Entry 7JPR (electron microscopy, 4.00 A resolution); this record covers chains A and D of the 5 polymer chains in the assembly.

== Chain A ==
Molecule: Origin recognition complex subunit 1
From: Homo sapiens
UniProt: Q13415 (ORC1_HUMAN); residue numbers follow UniProt; this construct covers 471-861
Amino-acid sequence (392 residues; each row starts with the number of its first residue):
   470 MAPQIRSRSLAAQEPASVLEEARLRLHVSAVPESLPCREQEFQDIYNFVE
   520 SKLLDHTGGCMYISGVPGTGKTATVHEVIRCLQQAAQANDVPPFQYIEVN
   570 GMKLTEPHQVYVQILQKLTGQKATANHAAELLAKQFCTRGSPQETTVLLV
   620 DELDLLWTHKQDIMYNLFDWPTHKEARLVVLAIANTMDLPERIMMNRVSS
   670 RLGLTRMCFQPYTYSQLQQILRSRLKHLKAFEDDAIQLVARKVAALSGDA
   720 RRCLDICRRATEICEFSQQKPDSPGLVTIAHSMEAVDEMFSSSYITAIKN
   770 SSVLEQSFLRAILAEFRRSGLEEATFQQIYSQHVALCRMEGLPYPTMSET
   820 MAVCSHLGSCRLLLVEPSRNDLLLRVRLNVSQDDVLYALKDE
Unresolved in the structure: 470-485, 606-613, 664-672, 738-743, 861
Construct notes: initiating methionine (470)
Ion coordination: Mg2+: Thr541 (together with ATP)
Residues lining bound ligands: ATP (adenosine-5'-triphosphate): Val497, Val500, Pro501, Leu504, Pro505, Val535, Pro536, Thr538, Gly539, Lys540, Thr541, Ala542, Asp620, Tyr681, Ile689, Arg693, Ala719, Arg720
Curated features (UniProtKB/Swiss-Prot):
  - binding site (ATP): Val500, Gly534 to Ala542, Glu621, Asn654, Arg720
  - binding site (Mg(2+)): Asp620, Glu621
  - modified residue: Ser478 (Phosphoserine)
  - natural variant: Arg666 (R666W: In MGORS1), Arg720 (R720Q: In MGORS1)
  - mutagenesis: Asp620 (D620A: Abolished ATPase activity)

== Chain D ==
Molecule: Origin recognition complex subunit 4
From: Homo sapiens
UniProt: O43929 (ORC4_HUMAN); numbering as in UniProt (aligned over 1-436)
Amino-acid sequence (436 residues; row label = number of the first residue in the row):
     1 MSSRKSKSNSLIHTECLSQVQRILRERFCRQSPHSNLFGVQVQYKHLSEL
    51 LKRTALHGESNSVLIIGPRGSGKTMLINHALKELMEIEEVSENVLQVHLN
   101 GLLQINDKIALKEITRQLNLENVVGDKVFGSFAENLSFLLEALKKGDRTS
   151 SCPVIFILDEFDLFAHHKNQTLLYNLFDISQSAQTPIAVIGLTCRLDILE
   201 LLEKRVKSRFSHRQIHLMNSFGFPQYVKIFKEQLSLPAEFPDKVFAEKWN
   251 ENVQYLSEDRSVQEVLQKHFNISKNLRSLHMLLMLALNRVTASHPFMTAV
   301 DLMEASQLCSMDSKANIVHGLSVLEICLIIAMKHLNDIYEEEPFNFQMVY
   351 NEFQKFVQRKAHSVYNFEKPVVMKAFEHLQQLELIKPMERTSGNSQREYQ
   401 LMKLLLDNTQIMNALQKYPNCPTDVRQWATSSLSWL
Unresolved in the structure: 1-16, 143-151, 432-436
Residues lining bound ligands: ATP (adenosine-5'-triphosphate): Gln31, His34, Asn36, Leu37, Phe38, Val40, Pro68, Arg69, Gly70, Ser71, Gly72, Lys73, Thr74, Met75, Glu160, Leu192, Leu276, Arg277, His280
Curated features (UniProtKB/Swiss-Prot):
  - binding site (ATP): Gly67 to Thr74
  - modified residue: Lys7 (N6-methyllysine)
  - natural variant: Tyr174 (Y174C: In MGORS2)
  - mutagenesis: Lys73 (K73A/E: Impairs ORC complex formation), Asp159 to Glu160 (Impairs ORC complex formation)

== How chain A and chain D interact ==
Pairs across the interface (82; chain A residue first):
  His496(A) with Ser60(D), hydrogen bond
  Val497(A) with Gln181(D)
  Ser498(A) with Gln181(D); Ser182(D)
  Pro536(A) with Ser208(D)
  Met571(A) with Asn169(D); Gln170(D); Thr171(D); Tyr174(D), hydrophobic
  Lys572(A) with Ser131(D); Phe132(D); Ala133(D); Tyr174(D), hydrogen bond; Asp178(D), salt bridge
  Leu573(A) with Gly130(D); Ser131(D)
  Thr574(A) with Phe132(D); Lys168(D), hydrogen bond (backbone-side chain)
  Gln578(A) with Gly130(D), hydrogen bond (side chain-backbone)
  Gln582(A) with Gly130(D); Ser131(D)
  Glu621(A) with Arg205(D), salt bridge
  Asp623(A) with Arg205(D)
  Leu624(A) with Asn169(D)
  Asn654(A) with Arg205(D), hydrogen bond
  Arg720(A) with Ser208(D), hydrogen bond; Arg209(D)
  Arg721(A) with Ser208(D), hydrogen bond (side chain-backbone); Phe210(D), hydrogen bond (side chain-backbone); Ser211(D); His212(D), hydrogen bond
  Asp724(A) with Ser211(D)
  Arg727(A) with Glu59(D), salt bridge; Asn61(D)
  Arg728(A) with His46(D), hydrogen bond; Arg213(D)
  Glu731(A) with Glu59(D)
  Phe735(A) with Lys45(D); His46(D); Glu49(D)
  Met758(A) with His212(D)
  Ser762(A) with His216(D), hydrogen bond
  Tyr763(A) with Leu196(D); Asp197(D); Glu200(D), hydrogen bond
  Thr765(A) with Met218(D)
  Ala766(A) with Leu196(D), hydrophobic
  Asn769(A) with Met218(D); Asn219(D); Ser220(D); Lys274(D), hydrogen bond (backbone-side chain)
  Ser770(A) with Lys274(D)
  Ser771(A) with Phe270(D); Asn271(D), hydrogen bond (side chain-backbone); Ile272(D); Lys274(D)
  Leu773(A) with Asn271(D); Ile272(D), hydrophobic
  Gln796(A) with Glu341(D), hydrogen bond
  Tyr799(A) with Asp407(D)
  Leu811(A) with Asn271(D)
  Tyr813(A) with Thr409(D), hydrogen bond
  Thr815(A) with Asp312(D)
  Met816(A) with Gln410(D)
  Ser817(A) with Ser313(D), hydrogen bond (side chain-backbone)
  Glu818(A) with Lys268(D), salt bridge; Ile272(D)
  His825(A) with Pro68(D); Asn275(D)
  Ser828(A) with Cys194(D), hydrogen bond
  Cys829(A) with Cys194(D); Leu196(D), hydrogen bond (backbone-backbone)
  Arg830(A) with Arg195(D); Asp197(D)
  Leu831(A) with Leu196(D), hydrophobic
  Asp840(A) with Lys314(D), salt bridge; Leu405(D)
  Leu841(A) with Leu405(D); Leu406(D); Asp407(D)
  Leu842(A) with Lys386(D)
  Asn848(A) with Asp197(D)
Also at the interface, not in a pair above, chain A (55 interface residues in all): Glu489, Arg492, Gly537, Asp718, Ser760, Val772, Glu774, Val822
Also at the interface, not in a pair above, chain D (61 interface residues in all): Arg53, Arg69, Asp107, Asn175, Lys204, Lys207, Gln214, Ser273, Lys403, Asn413

== Summary ==
Chain A and chain D form an interface of 55 and 61 residues respectively, with 19 hydrogen bonds and 5 salt
bridges. Polar pairs include Lys572(A)-Asp178(D), Glu621(A)-Arg205(D) and Arg727(A)-Glu59(D). Chain A binds
ATP. Ligands of chain D: ATP.
Chain A is Origin recognition complex subunit 1 and chain D is Origin recognition complex subunit 4, both from
Homo sapiens; the structure, ORC-OPEN: Human Origin Recognition Complex (ORC) in an open conformation, was
determined by electron microscopy together with 7JPP, 7JPS, 7JPO and 7JPQ from the same study.
